Entry 5JC3 (X-ray diffraction, 2.60 A resolution); this record covers chains A and X of the 3 polymer chains in the assembly.

[Chain A]
Protein: Melanoma differentiation associated protein-5
Organism: Gallus gallus
Notes: engineered mutation(s): N-terminal deletion of 1-297; GAMG from tag at N-terminus;  C-terminal deletion of 995-1001; Point mutation E436Q
UniProtKB: D9N195 (D9N195_CHICK); residue numbers follow UniProt; this construct covers 298-994
Sequence (701 residues; numbered 294 to 994; the number before each row is that of its first residue):
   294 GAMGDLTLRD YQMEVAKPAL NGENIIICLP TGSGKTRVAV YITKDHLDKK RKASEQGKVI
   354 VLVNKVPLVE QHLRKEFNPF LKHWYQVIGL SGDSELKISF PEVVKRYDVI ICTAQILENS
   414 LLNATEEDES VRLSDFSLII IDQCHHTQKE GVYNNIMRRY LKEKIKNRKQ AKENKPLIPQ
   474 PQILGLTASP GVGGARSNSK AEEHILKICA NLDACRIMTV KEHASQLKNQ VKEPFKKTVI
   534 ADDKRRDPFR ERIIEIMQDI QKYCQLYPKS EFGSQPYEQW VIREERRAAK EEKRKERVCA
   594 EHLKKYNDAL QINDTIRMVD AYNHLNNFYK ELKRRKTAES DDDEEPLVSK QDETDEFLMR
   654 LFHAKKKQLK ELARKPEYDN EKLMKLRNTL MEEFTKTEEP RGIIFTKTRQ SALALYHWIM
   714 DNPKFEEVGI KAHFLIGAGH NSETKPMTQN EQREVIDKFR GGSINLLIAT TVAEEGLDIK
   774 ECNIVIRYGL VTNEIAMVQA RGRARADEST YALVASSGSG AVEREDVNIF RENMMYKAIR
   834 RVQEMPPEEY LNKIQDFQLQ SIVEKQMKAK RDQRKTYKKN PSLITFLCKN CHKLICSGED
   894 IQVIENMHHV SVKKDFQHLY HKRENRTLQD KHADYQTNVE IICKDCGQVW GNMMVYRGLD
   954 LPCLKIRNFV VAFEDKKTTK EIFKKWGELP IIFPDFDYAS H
Disordered / not traced: 294-296, 420-421, 467-469, 637-641, 870-871, 919-927, 969-971, 989-994
Differences from the reference sequence: expression tag (294-297); conflict Gln-436 (Glu in D9N195)
Metal / ion sites: Mg2+: Thr-329 (together with ADP); Zn2+: Cys-881, Cys-884, Cys-936, Cys-939
Ligand contacts: ADP (adenosine-5'-diphosphate): Thr-300, Leu-301, Arg-302, Gln-305, Pro-323, Thr-324, Gly-325, Ser-326, Gly-327, Lys-328, Thr-329, Arg-330, Glu-369, Arg-798
What the authors report for this chain:
  - binding site for ADP: Arg-302, Arg-330, Glu-369
  - contacts within the chain: Arg-330/Glu-369, Asp-635/His-914, Asp-635/Arg-916
  - binding site for the 10-nt RNA strand (chain X): Gln-568, Gln-572, His-733
  - binding site for the 10-nt RNA strand: Ile-729 to Met-740, Lys-977 to Gly-980
  - conformationally variable residues (order/disorder transition): Asn-918 to Asp-927
  - self-association interface (contacts with another copy of this molecule): Ser-812 to Arg-817, Leu-852 to Ile-855

[Chain X]
Molecule: 10-nt RNA strand
Notes: engineered mutation(s): 5' monophosphate
Sequence (10 nucleotides; numbered 1 to 10; the number before each row is that of its first residue):
     1 GGUACGUACC

[Interface between chain A and chain X]
Contacting residue pairs (26):
  His-439(A) / C5(X)  sugar contact
  Gln-441(A) / C5(X)  phosphate contact
  Gln-441(A) / G6(X)  phosphate contact
  Lys-442(A) / C5(X)  phosphate contact
  Lys-442(A) / G6(X)  salt bridge to the phosphate
  Glu-443(A) / A4(X)  sugar contact
  Glu-443(A) / C5(X)  hydrogen bond to the phosphate
  Gly-444(A) / A4(X)  sugar contact
  Gln-568(A) / A8(X)  hydrogen bond to the base
  Gln-568(A) / C9(X)  sugar contact
  Pro-569(A) / C9(X)  sugar contact
  Gln-572(A) / C9(X)  hydrogen bond to the sugar
  Gln-572(A) / C10(X)  hydrogen bond to the sugar
  His-733(A) / G1(X)  hydrogen bond to the base
  Val-784(A) / U7(X)  sugar contact
  Thr-785(A) / U7(X)  sugar contact
  Asn-786(A) / G6(X)  hydrogen bond to the phosphate
  Asn-786(A) / U7(X)  phosphate contact
  Arg-817(A) / A8(X)  sugar contact
  Lys-861(A) / A4(X)  salt bridge to the phosphate
  Asn-899(A) / G1(X)  sugar contact
  Met-900(A) / G1(X)  phosphate contact
  His-901(A) / G1(X)  phosphate contact
  Lys-978(A) / G2(X)  phosphate contact
  Trp-979(A) / G1(X)  phosphate contact
  Gly-980(A) / G2(X)  hydrogen bond to the phosphate
Also at the interface, not in a pair above, chain A (21 interface residues in all): Lys-958

[In short]
The interface between chain A and chain X involves 21 residues on one side and 9 on the other, with 7 hydrogen
bonds and 2 salt bridges. Polar contacts include Gln-568(A)/A8(X), His-733(A)/G1(X) and Gln-572(A)/C9(X). From
the paper: a binding site for ADP at Arg-302(A), Arg-330(A) and Glu-369(A); a binding site for the 10-nt RNA
strand (chain X) at Gln-568(A), Gln-572(A) and His-733(A).
Here chain A is Melanoma differentiation associated protein-5 (Gallus gallus) and chain X is a 10-nt RNA
strand. Entry 5JC3 (Crystal structure of chicken MDA5 with 5'p 10-mer dsRNA and ADP-Mg2+ at 2.6 A resolution
(monoclinic ...) was determined by X-ray diffraction, deposited together with 5JAJ, 5JB2, 5JBG, 5JBJ, 5JC7,
5JCF and 5JCH.
